Entry 3ECP (X-ray diffraction, 2.50 A resolution); this record covers chains A and B of the 3 polymer chains in the assembly.

Chain A:
Molecule: Tn5 transposase
Organism: Escherichia coli
Notes: fragment: Tn5 transposase
UniProtKB: Q08JA5 (Q08JA5_ECOLX); residues 1-476 here correspond to UniProt positions 5-480 (UniProt number = residue number + 4)
Amino-acid sequence (477 residues; each row starts with the number of its first residue):
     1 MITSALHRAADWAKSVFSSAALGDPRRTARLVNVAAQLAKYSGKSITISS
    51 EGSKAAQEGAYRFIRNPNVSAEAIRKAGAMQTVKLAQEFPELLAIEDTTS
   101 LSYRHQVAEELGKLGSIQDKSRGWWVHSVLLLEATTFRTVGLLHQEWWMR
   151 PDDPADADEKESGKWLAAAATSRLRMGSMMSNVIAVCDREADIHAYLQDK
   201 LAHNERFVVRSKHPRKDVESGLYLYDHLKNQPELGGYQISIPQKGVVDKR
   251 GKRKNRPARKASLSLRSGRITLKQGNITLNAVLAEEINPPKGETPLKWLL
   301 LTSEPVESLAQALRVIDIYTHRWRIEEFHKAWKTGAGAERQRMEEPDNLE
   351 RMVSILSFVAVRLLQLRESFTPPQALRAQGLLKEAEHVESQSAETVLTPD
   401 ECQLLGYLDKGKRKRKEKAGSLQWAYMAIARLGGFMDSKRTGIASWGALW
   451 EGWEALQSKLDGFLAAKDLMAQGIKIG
Disordered / not traced: 1-2, 373-389
Differences from the reference sequence: engineered mutation Lys-54 (Glu58 in Q08JA5), Ala-56 (Met60 in Q08JA5), Pro-372 (Leu376 in Q08JA5); cloning artifact (477)
Reported in the primary citation:
  - binding site for DNA non-transferred strand: Arg-210, Tyr-237, Trp-298, Tyr-319, Arg-322
  - conformationally variable residues (loop rearrangement, side-chain flip): Glu-285 to Lys-297, Trp-323
  - catalytic residues: Glu-326 (citing earlier work)
  - mutagenesis - R322A: abolished catalytic activity
  - mutagenesis - R210A: decreased catalytic activity

Chain B:
Molecule: DNA transferred strand
Sequence (20 nucleotides; numbered 1 to 20; the number before each row is that of its first residue):
     1 GACTTGTGTATAAGAGTCAG

Chain A / chain B interface:
Contacting residue pairs - 28 pairs, chain A then chain B:
  Thr-98(A) / DG20(B)  phosphate contact
  Thr-99(A) / DA19(B)  hydrogen bond to the phosphate
  Thr-99(A) / DG20(B)  phosphate contact
  Gln-243(A) / DG14(B)  base contact
  Gln-243(A) / DA15(B)  hydrogen bond to the base
  Lys-244(A) / DG16(B)  base contact
  Gly-245(A) / DA15(B)  base contact
  Gly-245(A) / DG16(B)  hydrogen bond to the base
  Gly-245(A) / DT17(B)  base contact
  Val-247(A) / DT17(B)  base contact
  Arg-253(A) / DG16(B)  phosphate contact
  Arg-253(A) / DT17(B)  salt bridge to the phosphate
  Asn-255(A) / DG14(B)  hydrogen bond to the phosphate
  Asn-255(A) / DA15(B)  phosphate contact
  Pro-257(A) / DG14(B)  phosphate contact
  Glu-326(A) / DA19(B)  sugar contact
  Glu-326(A) / DG20(B)  phosphate contact
  His-329(A) / DA19(B)  phosphate contact
  His-329(A) / DG20(B)  salt bridge to the phosphate
  Lys-330(A) / DT17(B)  base contact
  Lys-330(A) / DC18(B)  hydrogen bond to the base
  Lys-330(A) / DA19(B)  phosphate contact
  Lys-333(A) / DA19(B)  phosphate contact
  Thr-334(A) / DC18(B)  hydrogen bond to the phosphate
  Thr-334(A) / DA19(B)  hydrogen bond to the phosphate
  Ser-438(A) / DA13(B)  hydrogen bond to the base
  Lys-439(A) / DA13(B)  base contact
  Lys-439(A) / DG14(B)  hydrogen bond to the base
Interface residues without a listed pair, chain A (19 interface residues in all): Lys-249, Glu-339, Arg-440
Interface residues without a listed pair, chain B (9 interface residues in all): DT11

In short:
Chain A and chain B form an interface of 19 and 9 residues respectively; the contacts include 9 hydrogen bonds
and 2 salt bridges. Polar pairs include Gln-243(A)/DA15(B), Gly-245(A)/DG16(B) and Lys-330(A)/DC18(B). From
the paper: the catalytic residue Glu-326(A); R322A of chain A abolishes catalytic activity.
Here chain A is Tn5 transposase (Escherichia coli) and chain B is DNA transferred strand. Entry 3ECP (Crystal
Structure Of Tn5 Transposase Complexed With 5' Phosphorylated Transposon End DNA) was determined by X-ray
diffraction.
